PDB entry 8SAY | electron microscopy, 3.40 A resolution | chains F and G of the 12 polymer chains in the assembly

# Chain F
Protein: CH848.10.17 gp120
Source organism: HIV-1 06TG.HT008
UniProt: A0A1W6IPB2 (A0A1W6IPB2_9HIV1); the construct lacks a stretch of the UniProt sequence and is renumbered around it, so the offset changes along the chain: 34-139 = UniProt 30-135; 150-185 = UniProt 136-171; 186-309 = UniProt 174-297; 312-321 = UniProt 298-307; 3 more segments
Sequence (463 residues; each row starts with the number of its first residue; note: 15 numbers in that range are skipped by the numbering (no residue carries them; nothing is unmodelled there); a row labelled like 185A-185B holds insertion residues (185A, then the next letters in order)):
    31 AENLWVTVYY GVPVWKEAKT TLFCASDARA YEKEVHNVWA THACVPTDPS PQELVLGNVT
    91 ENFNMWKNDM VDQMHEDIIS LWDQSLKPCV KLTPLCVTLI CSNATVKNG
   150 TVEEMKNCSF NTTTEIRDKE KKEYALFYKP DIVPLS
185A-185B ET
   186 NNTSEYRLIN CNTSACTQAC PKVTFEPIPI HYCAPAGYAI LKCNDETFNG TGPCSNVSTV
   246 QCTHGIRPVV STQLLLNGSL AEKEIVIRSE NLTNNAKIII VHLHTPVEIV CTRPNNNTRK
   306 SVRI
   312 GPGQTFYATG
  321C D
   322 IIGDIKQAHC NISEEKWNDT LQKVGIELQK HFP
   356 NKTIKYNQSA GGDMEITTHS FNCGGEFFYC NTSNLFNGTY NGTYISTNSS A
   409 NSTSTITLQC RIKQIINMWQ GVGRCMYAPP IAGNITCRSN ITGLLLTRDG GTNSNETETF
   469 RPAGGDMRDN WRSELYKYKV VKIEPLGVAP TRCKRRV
Not modelled in the structure: 31
Disulfides: Cys-54/Cys-74, Cys-119/Cys-205, Cys-126/Cys-196, Cys-131/Cys-157, Cys-201/Cys-433, Cys-218/Cys-247, Cys-228/Cys-239, Cys-296/Cys-331, Cys-378/Cys-445, Cys-385/Cys-418
Covalent attachments: N-acetylglucosamine (NAG) linked to Asn-156, Asn-301, Asn-442; glycan linked to Asn-332
Construct notes: expression tag (31-33); conflict Cys-201 (Val189 in A0A1W6IPB2), Cys-433 (Ala417 in A0A1W6IPB2), Lys-490 (Glu474 in A0A1W6IPB2), Glu-492 (Gln476 in A0A1W6IPB2), Val-496 (Ile480 in A0A1W6IPB2), Arg-500 (Gly484 in A0A1W6IPB2), Cys-501 (Ala485 in A0A1W6IPB2)

# Chain G
Protein: CH848.10.17 gp41
Source organism: HIV-1 06TG.HT008
Sequence (132 residues; each row starts with the number of its first residue; note: 21 numbers in that range are skipped by the numbering (no residue carries them; nothing is unmodelled there)):
   512 AVGIGAVFLG FLGAAGSTMG AASMTLTVQA RNLLSG
   569 TVWGIKQLQA RVLAVERYLR DQQLLGIWGC SGKLICCTNV PWNSSWSNRN LSEIWDNMTW
   629 LQWDKEISNY TQIIYGLLEE SQNQQEKNEQ DLLALD
Not modelled in the structure: 512-519, 663-664
Disulfides: Cys-598/Cys-604

# Interface between chain F and chain G
Residue-residue contacts (85):
  Leu-34(F) with Val-608(G); Pro-609(G); Trp-610(G), hydrogen bond (backbone-backbone); Leu-619(G), hydrophobic
  Trp-35(F) with Thr-606(G); Asn-607(G); Val-608(G)
  Val-36(F) with Thr-606(G), hydrogen bond (backbone-side chain); Val-608(G), hydrogen bond (backbone-backbone)
  Thr-37(F) with Cys-604(G), hydrogen bond (side chain-backbone); Cys-605(G); Thr-606(G)
  Val-38(F) with Leu-593(G), hydrophobic; Trp-596(G), hydrophobic; Cys-598(G), hydrophobic; Cys-604(G), hydrogen bond (backbone-backbone); Leu-646(G), hydrophobic
  Tyr-39(F) with Ser-534(G); Ile-603(G), hydrophobic; Trp-623(G); Trp-628(G), hydrophobic
  Tyr-40(F) with Leu-537(G); Tyr-586(G); Asp-589(G); Leu-593(G), hydrophobic; Lys-601(G); Leu-602(G)
  Gly-41(F) with Leu-537(G); Gln-540(G), hydrogen bond (backbone-side chain)
  Val-42(F) with Gln-540(G); Trp-628(G), hydrophobic
  Pro-43(F) with Ala-525(G); Ala-526(G), hydrophobic; Gln-540(G); Trp-628(G); Leu-629(G)
  Val-44(F) with Trp-628(G); Leu-629(G), hydrophobic; Asp-632(G)
  Trp-45(F) with Leu-523(G); Ala-526(G), hydrophobic; Leu-629(G)
  Lys-46(F) with Asp-632(G), salt bridge
  Thr-51(F) with Ala-578(G)
  Leu-52(F) with Trp-571(G)
  Phe-53(F) with Gly-547(G); Thr-569(G); Gln-575(G)
  Cys-54(F) with Trp-571(G)
  Ala-73(F) with Trp-571(G), hydrogen bond (backbone-side chain)
  Val-75(F) with Thr-569(G)
  Leu-84(F) with Leu-520(G); Gly-521(G)
  Leu-86(F) with Leu-523(G)
  Asn-88(F) with Ala-526(G); Gly-527(G)
  Val-89(F) with Ala-526(G)
  Glu-106(F) with Lys-574(G), salt bridge
  Asp-107(F) with Trp-571(G)
  Ala-221(F) with Leu-544(G), hydrophobic; Leu-545(G)
  Gly-222(F) with Asn-543(G)
  Tyr-223(F) with Phe-522(G)
  Ala-224(F) with Phe-522(G), hydrophobic
  Thr-244(F) with Leu-523(G)
  Lys-490(F) with Arg-585(G)
  Ile-491(F) with Phe-522(G), hydrophobic
  Glu-492(F) with Arg-585(G), salt bridge
  Leu-494(F) with Leu-593(G), hydrophobic; Trp-596(G), hydrophobic
  Val-496(F) with Trp-631(G), hydrogen bond (backbone-side chain)
  Ala-497(F) with Trp-628(G), hydrophobic; Trp-631(G), hydrophobic
  Pro-498(F) with Trp-631(G)
  Cys-501(F) with Cys-605(G), disulfide
  Arg-503(F) with Trp-596(G), hydrogen bond (side chain-backbone); Gly-597(G); Cys-605(G), hydrogen bond (side chain-backbone); Thr-606(G); Asn-607(G); Gln-650(G), hydrogen bond; Gln-653(G)
  Arg-504(F) with Gln-653(G)
  Val-505(F) with Gln-653(G); Asn-656(G)
Other interface residues (no listed pair), chain F (44 interface residues in all): Glu-32, Pro-220, Leu-226
Other interface residues (no listed pair), chain G (54 interface residues in all): Ala-533, Ala-541, Ser-546, Val-570, Leu-581, Ile-635, Ile-642, Glu-657
Disulfides between the chains: Cys-501(F)/Cys-605(G)

# In short
Chain F and chain G form an interface of 44 and 54 residues respectively; the contacts include 1 disulfide
bond, 11 hydrogen bonds and 3 salt bridges. Polar pairs include Lys-46(F)/Asp-632(G), Glu-106(F)/Lys-574(G)
and Glu-492(F)/Arg-585(G). N-acetylglucosamine is covalently linked to Asn-156(F), Asn-301(F) and Asn-442(F).
Here chain F is CH848.10.17 gp120 and chain G is CH848.10.17 gp41, both from HIV-1 06TG.HT008. Entry 8SAY
(CryoEM structure of DH270.3-CH848.10.17) was determined by electron microscopy together with 8SAL, 8SAN,
8SAQ, 8SAR, 8SAS, 8SAT and 9 further entries from the same study.
